PDB entry 8TBK | X-ray diffraction, 1.26 A resolution | chains A and D

Chain A:
Protein: GTPase KRas
Source organism: Homo sapiens
Notes: EC 3.6.5.2
UniProt: P01116 (RASK_HUMAN), isoform P01116-2; residues 1-169 here = UniProt positions 1-169
Chain sequence (170 residues; numbered 0 to 169; the number before each row is that of its first residue; numbering starts at 0):
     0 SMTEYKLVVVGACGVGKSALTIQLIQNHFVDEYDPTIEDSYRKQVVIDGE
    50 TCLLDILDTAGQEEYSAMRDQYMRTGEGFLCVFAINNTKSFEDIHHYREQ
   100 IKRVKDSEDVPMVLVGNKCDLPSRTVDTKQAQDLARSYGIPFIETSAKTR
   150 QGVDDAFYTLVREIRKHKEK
Construct notes: expression tag (0); engineered mutation C12 (Gly in P01116)
Swiss-Prot annotation at these positions:
  - motif: Y32 to Y40 (Effector region)
  - binding site (GTP): G10, A11, G13 to A18, V29 to T35, A59, G60, N116 to D119
  - modified residue: M1 (N-acetylmethionine), T2 (N-acetylthreonine), K104 (N6-acetyllysine)
  - glycosylation: T35 (Microbial infection: O-linked (Glc) threonine)
  - natural variant: K5 (K5E: In NS3; K5N: In GASC), G10 (G10GG: In AML), C12 (G12C: In lung carcinoma; this construct carries the variant), G13 (G13D: In GASC, JMML and OES; G13R: In pylocytic astrocytoma), V14 (V14I: In NS3), L19 (L19F: In OES), Q22 (Q22E: In CFC2; Q22R: In NS3), P34 (P34L: In NS3; P34Q: In NS3; P34R: In CFC2), I36 (I36M: In NS3), T58 (T58I: In NS3), A59 (A59T: In GASC), G60 (G60R: In CFC2; G60S: In NS3), 8 further natural variant entries in UniProt
  - mutagenesis: D38 (D38A: Decreased interaction with MAPKAP1/SIN1), Y40 (Y40A: Decreased interaction with MAPKAP1/SIN1), Q61 (Q61L: Promotes GTP binding)
Bound ions: Mg2+: S17, T35 (together with GMP-PNP)
Ligand contacts:
  - GMP-PNP (GNP; phosphoaminophosphonic acid-guanylate ester): A11, C12, G13, V14, G15, K16, S17, A18, F28, V29, D30, E31, Y32, D33, P34, T35, T58, A59, G60, N116, K117, D119, L120, S145, A146, K147
  - rmc-7977 (ZNI; (1R,5S,6r)-N-[(1P,7S,9S,13S,20M)-20-{5-(4-cyclopropylpiperazin-1-yl)-2-[(1S)-1-methoxyethyl]pyridin-3-yl}-21-ethyl-17,17-dimethyl-8,14-dioxo-15-oxa-4-thia-9,21,27,28-tetraazapentacyclo[17.5.2.1~2,5~.1~9,13~.0~22,26~]octacosa-1(24),2,5(28),19,22,25-hexaen-7-yl]-3-oxabicyclo[3.1.0]hexane-6-carboxamide): Y32, P34, T35, I36, A59, Q61, Y64, M67

Chain D:
Protein: Peptidyl-prolyl cis-trans isomerase A
Source organism: Homo sapiens
Notes: EC 5.2.1.8
UniProt: P62937 (PPIA_HUMAN); residue numbers follow UniProt; this construct covers 1-165
Chain sequence (166 residues; row label = number of the first residue in the row; numbering starts at 0):
     0 SMVNPTVFFDIAVDGEPLGRVSFELFADKVPKTAENFRALSTGEKGFGYK
    50 GSCFHRIIPGFMCQGGDFTRHNGTGGKSIYGEKFEDENFILKHTGPGILS
   100 MANAGPNTNGSQFFICTAKTEWLDGKHVVFGKVKEGMNIVEAMERFGSRN
   150 GKTSKKITIADCGQLE
Unresolved in the structure: 0
Construct notes: expression tag (0)
Swiss-Prot annotation at these positions:
  - modified residue: M1 (N-acetylmethionine), V2 (N-acetylvaline), K28 (N6-acetyllysine), K44 (N6-acetyllysine), K76 (N6-acetyllysine), S77 (Phosphoserine), K82 (N6-acetyllysine), T93 (Phosphothreonine), K125 (N6-acetyllysine), K131 (N6-acetyllysine), K133 (N6-acetyllysine)
  - glycosylation: N108 (N-linked (GlcNAc...) asparagine)
  - cross-link (Glycyl lysine isopeptide (Lys-Gly)): K28 (interchain with G-Cter in SUMO2), K82 (interchain with G-Cter in SUMO2)
  - mutagenesis: R55 (R55A: Loss of peptidyl-prolyl cis-trans isomerase activity. No loss of its interaction with BSG/CD147 or its ability to induce leukocyte chemotaxis. No effect on its interaction with MAP3K5/ASK1 ...), F60 (F60A: Loss of ability to stimulate MAPK/ERK phosphorylation), R69 (R69A: No effect on peptidyl-prolyl cis-trans isomerase activity. Reduced interaction with BSG/CD147 and ability to induce leukocyte chemotaxis), H70 (H70A: No effect on peptidyl-prolyl cis-trans isomerase activity. Reduced interaction with BSG/CD147 and ability to induce leukocyte chemotaxis), T107 (T107A: No effect on peptidyl-prolyl cis-trans isomerase activity. Reduced interaction with BSG/CD147 and ability to induce leukocyte chemotaxis), F113 (F113A: Reduced ability to stimulate MAPK/ERK phosphorylation), W121 (W121A: 200-fold decrease of sensitivity to CsA. Reduced ability to stimulate MAPK/ERK phosphorylation; W121E: Loss of peptidyl-prolyl cis-trans isomerase activity ...), K125 (K125Q: Acetylation-mimetic mutant; no effect on its interaction with TARDBP; K125R: Loss of acetylation and interaction with TARDBP), H126 (H126A: Loss of peptidyl-prolyl cis-trans isomerase activity and interaction with HCV NS5A. Loss of ability to stimulate MAPK/ERK phosphorylation)
Ligand contacts: rmc-7977 (ZNI; (1R,5S,6r)-N-[(1P,7S,9S,13S,20M)-20-{5-(4-cyclopropylpiperazin-1-yl)-2-[(1S)-1-methoxyethyl]pyridin-3-yl}-21-ethyl-17,17-dimethyl-8,14-dioxo-15-oxa-4-thia-9,21,27,28-tetraazapentacyclo[17.5.2.1~2,5~.1~9,13~.0~22,26~]octacosa-1(24),2,5(28),19,22,25-hexaen-7-yl]-3-oxabicyclo[3.1.0]hexane-6-carboxamide): R55, I57, F60, M61, Q63, G72, T73, A101, N102, A103, Q111, F113, E120, W121, L122, H126, R148

Chain A / chain D interface:
Pairs across the interface - 16 pairs, chain A then chain D:
  E31(A) - R69(D)  salt bridge
  E31(A) - N71(D)  hydrogen bond
  E31(A) - T73(D)  hydrogen bond
  Y32(A) - T73(D)
  D33(A) - T73(D)
  P34(A) - R55(D)
  I36(A) - R55(D)
  I36(A) - N149(D)
  E37(A) - R148(D)  salt bridge
  E37(A) - N149(D)  hydrogen bond (backbone-side chain)
  D38(A) - N149(D)  hydrogen bond
  E63(A) - W121(D)
  E63(A) - K125(D)
  Y64(A) - W121(D)  hydrogen bond
  Y64(A) - L122(D)
  Q70(A) - R148(D)
Other interface residues (no listed pair), chain D (11 interface residues in all): I57, G72

In short:
The interface between chain A and chain D involves 10 residues on one side and 11 on the other; the contacts
include 5 hydrogen bonds and 2 salt bridges. Polar pairs include E31(A)-R69(D), E37(A)-R148(D) and
E31(A)-N71(D). Rmc-7977 is bound between chain A and chain D.
Here chain A is GTPase KRas and chain D is Peptidyl-prolyl cis-trans isomerase A, both from Homo sapiens.
Entry 8TBK (Tricomplex of RMC-7977, KRAS G12C, and CypA) was determined by X-ray diffraction together with
8TBF, 8TBG, 8TBH, 8TBI, 8TBJ, 8TBL, 8TBM and 8TBN from the same study.
